9CAH - chains A and B; structure by electron microscopy, 3.16 A resolution.

[Chain A]
Protein: DNA topoisomerase 3-beta-1
From: Homo sapiens
Notes: EC 5.6.2.1
UniProtKB: O95985 (TOP3B_HUMAN); residue numbers follow UniProt; this construct covers 1-717
Sequence (718 residues; each row starts with the number of its first residue; numbering starts at 0):
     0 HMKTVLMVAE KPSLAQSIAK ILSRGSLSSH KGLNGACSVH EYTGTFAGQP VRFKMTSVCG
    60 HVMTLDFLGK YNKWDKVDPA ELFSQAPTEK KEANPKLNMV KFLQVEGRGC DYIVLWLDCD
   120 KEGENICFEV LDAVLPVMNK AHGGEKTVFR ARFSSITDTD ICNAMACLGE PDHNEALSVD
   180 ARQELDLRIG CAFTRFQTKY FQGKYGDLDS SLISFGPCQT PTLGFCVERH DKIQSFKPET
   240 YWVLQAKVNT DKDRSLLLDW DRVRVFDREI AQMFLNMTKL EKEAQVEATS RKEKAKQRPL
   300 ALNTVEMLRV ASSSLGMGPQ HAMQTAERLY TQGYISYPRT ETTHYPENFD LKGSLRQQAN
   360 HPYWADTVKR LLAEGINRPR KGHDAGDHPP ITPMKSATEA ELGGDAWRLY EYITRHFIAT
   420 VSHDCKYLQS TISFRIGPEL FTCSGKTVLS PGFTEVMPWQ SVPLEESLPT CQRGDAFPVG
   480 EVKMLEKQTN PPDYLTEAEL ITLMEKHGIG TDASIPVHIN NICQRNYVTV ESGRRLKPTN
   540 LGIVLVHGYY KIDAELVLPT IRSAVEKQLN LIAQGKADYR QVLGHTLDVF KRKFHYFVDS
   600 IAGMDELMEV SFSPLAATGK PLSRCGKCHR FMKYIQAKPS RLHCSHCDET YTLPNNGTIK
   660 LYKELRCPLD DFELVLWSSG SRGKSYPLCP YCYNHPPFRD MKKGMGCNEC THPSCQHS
Construct notes: expression tag (0); conflict Asn-654 (Gln in O95985)
UniProt features mapped onto this chain:
  - active site: Tyr-336 (O-(5'-phospho-DNA)-tyrosine intermediate)
Metal / ion sites: Mn2+: Glu-9, Asp-117; Zn2+ site 1: Cys-624, Cys-627, Cys-643, Cys-646; Zn2+ site 2: Cys-666, Asp-669, Cys-688, Cys-691; Zn2+ site 3: Cys-706, Cys-709, Cys-714

[Chain B]
Protein: Tudor domain-containing protein 3
From: Homo sapiens
UniProtKB: Q9H7E2 (TDRD3_HUMAN), isoform Q9H7E2-3; numbering as in UniProt (aligned over 1-189)
Sequence (189 residues; numbered 1 to 189; the number before each row is that of its first residue):
     1 MAQVAGAALS QAGWYLSDEG IEACTSSPDK VNVNDIILIA LNTDLRTIGK KFLPSDINSG
    61 KVEKLEGPCV LQIQKIRNVA APKDNEESQA APRMLRLQMT DGHISCTAVE FSYMSKISLN
   121 TPPGTKVKLS GIVDIKNGFL LLNDSNTTVL GGEVEHLIEK WELQRSLSKH NRSNIGTEGG
   181 PPPFVPFGQ

[How chain A and chain B interact]
Pairs across the interface (69):
  Phe-235(A) / Asp-84(B)
  Glu-238(A) / Arg-77(B)  salt bridge
  Glu-238(A) / Pro-82(B)
  Glu-238(A) / Lys-83(B)  hydrogen bond (side chain-backbone)
  Asp-260(A) / Pro-92(B)
  Arg-261(A) / Ala-91(B)
  Arg-261(A) / Met-94(B)
  Arg-261(A) / Phe-111(B)
  Val-262(A) / Ala-90(B)
  Val-262(A) / Ala-91(B)  hydrophobic
  Arg-263(A) / Ala-80(B)
  Arg-263(A) / Ser-88(B)  hydrogen bond
  Arg-263(A) / Ala-90(B)
  Val-264(A) / Val-79(B)
  Val-264(A) / Met-94(B)  hydrophobic
  Phe-265(A) / Val-79(B)  hydrogen bond (backbone-backbone)
  Phe-265(A) / Ala-81(B)
  Phe-265(A) / Pro-82(B)  hydrophobic
  Asp-266(A) / Arg-96(B)  salt bridge
  Glu-268(A) / Phe-139(B)
  Ile-269(A) / Val-79(B)  hydrophobic
  Ile-269(A) / Met-94(B)  hydrophobic
  Ile-269(A) / Phe-139(B)  hydrophobic
  Met-272(A) / Lys-136(B)
  Met-272(A) / Asn-137(B)
  Met-272(A) / Phe-139(B)  hydrophobic
  Met-272(A) / Leu-141(B)  hydrophobic
  Phe-273(A) / Met-94(B)  hydrophobic
  Phe-273(A) / Phe-111(B)  hydrophobic
  Asn-275(A) / Asn-137(B)  hydrogen bond
  Met-276(A) / Phe-111(B)  hydrophobic
  Met-276(A) / Lys-136(B)
  Met-276(A) / Leu-141(B)  hydrophobic
  Pro-437(A) / Phe-111(B)  hydrophobic
  Glu-438(A) / Phe-111(B)
  Ile-551(A) / Pro-181(B)
  Asp-552(A) / Pro-181(B)
  Glu-554(A) / Phe-184(B)  hydrogen bond (side chain-backbone)
  Ile-560(A) / Phe-184(B)  hydrophobic
  Ala-563(A) / Phe-184(B)  hydrophobic
  Gln-567(A) / Phe-187(B)
  Val-581(A) / Phe-187(B)  hydrophobic
  His-584(A) / Phe-184(B)
  His-584(A) / Val-185(B)
  His-584(A) / Phe-187(B)
  Thr-585(A) / Phe-187(B)
  Arg-591(A) / Pro-182(B)
  Arg-591(A) / Pro-183(B)
  Lys-592(A) / Pro-182(B)  hydrogen bond (side chain-backbone)
  Tyr-595(A) / Gly-179(B)
  Tyr-595(A) / Gly-180(B)
  Tyr-595(A) / Pro-181(B)  hydrophobic
  Tyr-595(A) / Pro-182(B)
  Leu-668(A) / Arg-172(B)
  Asp-669(A) / Arg-172(B)
  Tyr-690(A) / Arg-172(B)  hydrogen bond (backbone-side chain)
  Cys-691(A) / Arg-172(B)
  His-694(A) / Arg-172(B)  hydrogen bond (backbone-side chain)
  Pro-695(A) / Arg-172(B)
  Pro-696(A) / Lys-169(B)
  Pro-696(A) / Arg-172(B)
  Phe-697(A) / Lys-169(B)
  Arg-698(A) / Asn-171(B)  hydrogen bond (side chain-backbone)
  Arg-698(A) / Asn-174(B)
  Arg-698(A) / Ile-175(B)  hydrogen bond (side chain-backbone)
  Arg-698(A) / Thr-177(B)  hydrogen bond
  Lys-702(A) / Asn-174(B)  hydrogen bond
  His-711(A) / Ser-166(B)
  Ser-713(A) / Leu-163(B)
Other interface residues (no listed pair), chain A (44 interface residues in all): Ala-553, Val-564, Val-588
Other interface residues (no listed pair), chain B (39 interface residues in all): Val-109, Glu-110, Ser-173, Pro-186, Gly-188

[In short]
44 residues of chain A face 39 of chain B across their interface, with 12 hydrogen bonds and 2 salt bridges.
Among the polar pairs are Glu-238(A)/Arg-77(B), Asp-266(A)/Arg-96(B) and Glu-238(A)/Lys-83(B). Glu-9(A) and
Asp-117(A) form the Mn2+ site. From UniProt: active-site residue Tyr-336(A) on chain A.
Chain A is DNA topoisomerase 3-beta-1 and chain B is Tudor domain-containing protein 3, both from Homo
sapiens; the structure, Human TOP3B-TDRD3 complex, was determined by electron microscopy (same publication as
9C9W, 9C9Y, 9CA0, 9CA1, 9CA4, 9CAG and 3 further entries).
